8GJ2 - chains B and C of the 10 polymer chains in the assembly; structure by electron microscopy, 2.60 A resolution.

Chain B (and C):
Protein: DNA polymerase III subunit tau
From: Escherichia coli K-12
Notes: EC 2.7.7.7; chain C of this document is another copy of the same molecule, construct and numbering; everything in this record applies to it too
UniProtKB: P06710 (DPO3X_ECOLI); residues 1-643 here = UniProt positions 1-643
Sequence (643 residues; row label = number of the first residue in the row):
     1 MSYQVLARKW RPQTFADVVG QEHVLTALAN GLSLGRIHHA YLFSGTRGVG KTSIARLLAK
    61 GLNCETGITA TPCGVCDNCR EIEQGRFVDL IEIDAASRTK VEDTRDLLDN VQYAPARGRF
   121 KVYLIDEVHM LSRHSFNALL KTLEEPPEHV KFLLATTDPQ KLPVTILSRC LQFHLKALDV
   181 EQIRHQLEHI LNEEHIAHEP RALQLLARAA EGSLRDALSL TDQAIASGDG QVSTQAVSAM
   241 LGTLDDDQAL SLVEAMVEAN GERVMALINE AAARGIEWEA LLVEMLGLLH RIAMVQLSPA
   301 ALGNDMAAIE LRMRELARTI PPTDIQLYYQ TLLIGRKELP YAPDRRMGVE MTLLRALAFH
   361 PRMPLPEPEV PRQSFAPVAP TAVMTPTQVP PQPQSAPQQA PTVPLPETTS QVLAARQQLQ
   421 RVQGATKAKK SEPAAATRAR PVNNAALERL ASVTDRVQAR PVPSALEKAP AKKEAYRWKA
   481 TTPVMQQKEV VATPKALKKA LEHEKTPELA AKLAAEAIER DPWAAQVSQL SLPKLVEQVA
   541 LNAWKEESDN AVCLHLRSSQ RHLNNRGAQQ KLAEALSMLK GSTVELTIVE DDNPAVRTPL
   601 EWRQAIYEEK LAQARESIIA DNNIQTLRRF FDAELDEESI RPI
Unresolved in the structure: 1, 366-643 (chain C: 1-2, 370-643)
Metal / ion sites: Mg2+: Thr52 (together with ADP); Zn2+: Cys64, Cys73, Cys76, Cys79
Small-molecule neighbours:
  - ADP (adenosine-5'-diphosphate): Ala7, Arg8, Trp10, Arg11, Pro12, Asp17, Val18, Val19, Gln21, Thr46, Arg47, Gly48, Val49, Gly50, Lys51, Thr52, Ser53, Leu178, Leu214, Arg215, Leu218
  - tetrafluoroaluminate (ALF): Thr46, Arg47, Gly48, Lys51, Thr52, Glu127, Thr157, Arg215
From the paper describing this entry:
  - binding site for tetrafluoroaluminate: Arg169

How chain B and chain C interact:
Contacting residue pairs - 66 pairs, chain B then chain C:
  Ser2(B) with Gly35(C), hydrogen bond (backbone-backbone); Arg36(C)
  Tyr3(B) with Leu34(C); Arg36(C)
  Val5(B) with His38(C); His39(C)
  Arg8(B) with Glu144(C); Glu145(C); Pro146(C), hydrogen bond (side chain-backbone)
  Arg11(B) with Glu144(C), salt bridge; Glu145(C), salt bridge
  Arg47(B) with Val164(C)
  Arg56(B) with Glu145(C), salt bridge
  Glu92(B) with Lys141(C), salt bridge
  Asp94(B) with Lys141(C)
  Ala96(B) with Asn137(C)
  Ser97(B) with Arg105(C), hydrogen bond (backbone-side chain)
  Thr99(B) with Arg105(C)
  Lys100(B) with Arg105(C)
  Asp126(B) with Lys141(C), salt bridge
  Glu127(B) with Leu140(C)
  His129(B) with Asn137(C)
  Met130(B) with Arg133(C); Asn137(C)
  Arg215(B) with Glu144(C), salt bridge; Ser168(C); Arg169(C)
  Asp216(B) with Ser168(C)
  Ser219(B) with Ser168(C), hydrogen bond (side chain-backbone); Leu171(C)
  Gln223(B) with Gln172(C), hydrogen bond (side chain-backbone); Phe173(C)
  Ile225(B) with Arg36(C)
  Ala226(B) with Asn30(C), hydrogen bond (backbone-side chain)
  Ser227(B) with Ala27(C); Asn30(C)
  Asp229(B) with Leu34(C)
  Gly230(B) with Leu34(C)
  Thr243(B) with His23(C)
  Leu244(B) with Gln172(C); His174(C)
  Glu262(B) with Ser298(C), hydrogen bond
  Ala273(B) with Lys176(C); Ala177(C), hydrogen bond (backbone-backbone)
  Glu338(B) with Gln330(C), hydrogen bond; Leu333(C)
  Tyr341(B) with Leu333(C), hydrophobic; Arg336(C), hydrogen bond (backbone-side chain); Lys337(C)
  Ala342(B) with Arg336(C), hydrogen bond (backbone-side chain)
  Pro343(B) with Leu286(C), hydrophobic; Tyr329(C); Arg336(C)
  Met347(B) with His290(C)
  Glu350(B) with His290(C), salt bridge; Met294(C)
  Met351(B) with His290(C); Gln326(C); Tyr329(C), hydrophobic
  Leu354(B) with Met294(C), hydrophobic; Leu297(C), hydrophobic
  Arg355(B) with Gln326(C), hydrogen bond; Tyr329(C); Gln330(C), hydrogen bond
  Phe359(B) with Pro322(C), hydrophobic; Gln326(C)
Interface residues without a listed pair, chain B (45 interface residues in all): Leu6, Asp222, Met265, Ala272, Gly275
Interface residues without a listed pair, chain C (44 interface residues in all): Ile37, Thr46, Ala138, Thr165, Val283, Gly287, Ala293

Overview:
Chain B and chain C form an interface of 45 and 44 residues respectively, with 13 hydrogen bonds and 7 salt
bridges. Among the polar pairs are Arg11(B)-Glu144(C), Arg11(B)-Glu145(C) and Arg56(B)-Glu145(C). Bound to
chain B: ADP and tetrafluoroaluminate. Cys64(B), Cys73(B), Cys76(B) and Cys79(B) coordinate Zn2+. From the
paper: a binding site for tetrafluoroaluminate at Arg169(B).
Chain B and chain C are both DNA polymerase III subunit tau (Escherichia coli K-12); the structure, E. coli
clamp loader with closed clamp on primed template DNA, was determined by electron microscopy together with
8GIY, 8GIZ, 8GJ0, 8GJ1 and 8GJ3 from the same study.
